7OS5 - chains AAA and BBB; structure by X-ray diffraction, 1.29 A resolution.

# Chain AAA (and BBB)
Name: L-asparaginase
From: Rhizobium etli (strain CFN 42 / ATCC 51251)
Notes: chain BBB of this document is another copy of the same molecule, construct and numbering; everything in this record applies to it too
Reference sequence: Q2K0Z2 (Q2K0Z2_RHIEC); residues 1-367 here = UniProt positions 1-367
Chain sequence (373 residues; numbered -5 to 367; the number before each row is that of its first residue; numbers below 1 keep their minus sign (Gly-5 is residue -5)):
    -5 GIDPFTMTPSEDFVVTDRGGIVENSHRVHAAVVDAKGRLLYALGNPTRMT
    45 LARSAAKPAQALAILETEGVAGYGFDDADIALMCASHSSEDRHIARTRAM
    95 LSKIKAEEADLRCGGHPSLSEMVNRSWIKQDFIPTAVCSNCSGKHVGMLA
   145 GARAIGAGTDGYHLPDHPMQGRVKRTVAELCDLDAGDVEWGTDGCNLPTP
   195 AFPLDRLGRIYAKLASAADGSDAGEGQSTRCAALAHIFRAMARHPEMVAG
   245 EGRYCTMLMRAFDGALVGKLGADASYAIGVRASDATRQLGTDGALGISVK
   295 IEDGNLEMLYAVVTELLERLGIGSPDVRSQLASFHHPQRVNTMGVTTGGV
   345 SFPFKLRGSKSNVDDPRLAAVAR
Not modelled in the structure: -5 to -4, 353-357 (chain BBB: -5 to 3, 353-367)
Construct notes: expression tag (-5 to 0)
Modified positions: Cys249 (S-hydroxycysteine; CSO)
Metal / ion sites: Zn2+: Cys135, Lys138, Cys189
What the authors report for this chain:
  - Zn2+ coordination: Cys135, Lys138, Cys189
  - contacts within the chain: Ser48-Lys51 (hydrogen bond), Ser48-Ser80 (hydrogen bond), Lys51-Ser80 (hydrogen bond), Lys51-Asn134 (hydrogen bond), Lys51-Cys135 (hydrogen bond), Ser80-Lys263 (hydrogen bond), Asn134-Cys135, Gln54-Lys138 (water-mediated contact), His139-Cys189 (hydrogen bond), Cys249-Tyr304, Cys249-Lys263, Lys263-Leu264 (backbone contact)
  - post-translational modification sites: Cys249
  - catalytic residues: Ser48, Lys51, Ser80, Lys263 (proposed by the authors, not directly observed)
  - mutagenesis - S48A, K51A, S80A, K263A: abolished catalytic activity on l-Asn
  - mutagenesis - C135A: abolished catalytic activity
  - mutagenesis - K51A (Tm 50 degC): unchanged stability
  - mutagenesis - K263A (Tm 52 degC): increased stability
  - mutagenesis - S48A, S80A, C135A (Tm 48.5 degC): decreased stability
  - mutagenesis - S48A, S80A: decreased expression

# Chain AAA / chain BBB interface
Residue-residue contacts (87):
  Arg12(AAA) - Leu45(BBB)
  Arg12(AAA) - Arg47(BBB)
  Arg12(AAA) - Thr186(BBB)  hydrogen bond (side chain-backbone)
  Arg12(AAA) - Asp187(BBB)
  Arg12(AAA) - Gly188(BBB)
  Arg12(AAA) - Thr193(BBB)
  Ile15(AAA) - Leu45(BBB)  hydrophobic
  Ile15(AAA) - Glu183(BBB)
  Ile15(AAA) - Trp184(BBB)
  Ile15(AAA) - Gly185(BBB)
  Ile15(AAA) - Ala195(BBB)  hydrophobic
  Val16(AAA) - Leu45(BBB)
  Glu17(AAA) - Arg42(BBB)  hydrogen bond (backbone-side chain)
  Glu17(AAA) - Leu45(BBB)
  Glu17(AAA) - Arg47(BBB)  salt bridge
  Glu17(AAA) - Asp267(BBB)
  Glu17(AAA) - Lys294(BBB)  hydrogen bond (backbone-side chain)
  Asn18(AAA) - Asp267(BBB)  hydrogen bond
  Asn18(AAA) - Lys294(BBB)  hydrogen bond
  Asn18(AAA) - Glu296(BBB)
  Asn18(AAA) - Asp297(BBB)
  Asn18(AAA) - Gly298(BBB)
  Ser19(AAA) - Glu296(BBB)  hydrogen bond
  Ser19(AAA) - Asp297(BBB)
  His20(AAA) - Asp297(BBB)
  Arg42(AAA) - Glu17(BBB)  hydrogen bond (side chain-backbone)
  Leu45(AAA) - Arg12(BBB)
  Leu45(AAA) - Ile15(BBB)  hydrophobic
  Leu45(AAA) - Val16(BBB)
  Leu45(AAA) - Glu17(BBB)
  Arg47(AAA) - Arg12(BBB)
  Arg47(AAA) - Glu17(BBB)  salt bridge
  Arg106(AAA) - Met337(BBB)
  Cys107(AAA) - Met337(BBB)
  Gly108(AAA) - Thr336(BBB)  hydrogen bond (backbone-side chain)
  Gly108(AAA) - Met337(BBB)
  Gly109(AAA) - Thr336(BBB)
  Arg119(AAA) - Ile122(BBB)
  Ile122(AAA) - Arg119(BBB)
  Ile122(AAA) - Ile122(BBB)  hydrophobic
  Ile122(AAA) - Lys123(BBB)
  Lys123(AAA) - Ile122(BBB)  hydrogen bond (side chain-backbone)
  Lys123(AAA) - Asp125(BBB)  salt bridge
  Asp125(AAA) - Lys123(BBB)  salt bridge
  Glu183(AAA) - Ile15(BBB)
  Trp184(AAA) - Ile15(BBB)
  Gly185(AAA) - Ile15(BBB)
  Thr186(AAA) - Arg12(BBB)  hydrogen bond (backbone-side chain)
  Thr186(AAA) - Asn335(BBB)
  Thr186(AAA) - Thr341(BBB)
  Asp187(AAA) - Arg12(BBB)
  Asp187(AAA) - Asn335(BBB)  hydrogen bond (backbone-side chain)
  Gly188(AAA) - Arg12(BBB)
  Gly188(AAA) - Asn335(BBB)
  Gly188(AAA) - Thr336(BBB)  hydrogen bond (backbone-side chain)
  Cys189(AAA) - Thr336(BBB)
  Asn190(AAA) - Asn335(BBB)  hydrogen bond
  Asn190(AAA) - Met337(BBB)
  Asn190(AAA) - Val339(BBB)
  Thr193(AAA) - Arg12(BBB)
  Ala195(AAA) - Ile15(BBB)  hydrophobic
  Asp267(AAA) - Glu17(BBB)
  Asp267(AAA) - Asn18(BBB)  hydrogen bond
  Lys294(AAA) - Glu17(BBB)  hydrogen bond (side chain-backbone)
  Lys294(AAA) - Asn18(BBB)  hydrogen bond
  Glu296(AAA) - Asn18(BBB)
  Glu296(AAA) - Ser19(BBB)  hydrogen bond
  Asp297(AAA) - Asn18(BBB)
  Asp297(AAA) - Ser19(BBB)
  Asp297(AAA) - His20(BBB)
  Asp297(AAA) - Asp297(BBB)
  Gly298(AAA) - Asn18(BBB)
  Asn335(AAA) - Thr186(BBB)
  Asn335(AAA) - Asp187(BBB)  hydrogen bond (side chain-backbone)
  Asn335(AAA) - Gly188(BBB)
  Asn335(AAA) - Asn190(BBB)  hydrogen bond
  Thr336(AAA) - Gly108(BBB)  hydrogen bond (side chain-backbone)
  Thr336(AAA) - Gly109(BBB)
  Thr336(AAA) - His110(BBB)
  Thr336(AAA) - Gly188(BBB)  hydrogen bond (side chain-backbone)
  Thr336(AAA) - Cys189(BBB)
  Met337(AAA) - Arg106(BBB)
  Met337(AAA) - Cys107(BBB)
  Met337(AAA) - Gly108(BBB)
  Met337(AAA) - Asn190(BBB)
  Val339(AAA) - Asn190(BBB)
  Thr341(AAA) - Thr186(BBB)
Other interface residues (no listed pair), chain AAA (40 interface residues in all): His110, Glu115
Other interface residues (no listed pair), chain BBB (41 interface residues in all): Asn118, Ala266

# Overview
The interface between chain AAA and chain BBB involves 40 residues on one side and 41 on the other; the
contacts include 21 hydrogen bonds and 4 salt bridges. Polar contacts include Glu17(AAA)-Arg47(BBB),
Lys123(AAA)-Asp125(BBB) and Arg12(AAA)-Thr186(BBB). From the paper: catalytic residues Ser48(AAA), Lys51(AAA)
and Ser80(AAA) among others; S48A, K51A and S80A of chain AAA, among others, abolish catalytic activity on
l-Asn; 5 substitutions were tested in all.
Chain AAA and chain BBB are both L-asparaginase (Rhizobium etli (strain CFN 42 / ATCC 51251)); the structure,
Crystal structure of Rhizobium etli inducible L-asparaginase ReAV (orthorhombic form OP), was determined by
X-ray diffraction (same publication as 7OS3, 7OS6, 7OU1 and 7OZ6).
